Entry 9FF5 (X-ray diffraction, 3.50 A resolution); this record covers chains J and D of the 10 polymer chains in the assembly.

# Chain J
Molecule: 23-nt DNA strand
Sequence (23 nucleotides; row label = number of the first residue in the row):
     1 AATATTATTT TGTTAATAAT ATT

# Chain D
Name: HTH-type transcriptional regulator Hpr
Source organism: Geobacillus kaustophilus
UniProtKB: Q5L293 (HPR_GEOKA); residues 1-201 here = UniProt positions 1-201
Sequence (207 residues; each row starts with the number of its first residue):
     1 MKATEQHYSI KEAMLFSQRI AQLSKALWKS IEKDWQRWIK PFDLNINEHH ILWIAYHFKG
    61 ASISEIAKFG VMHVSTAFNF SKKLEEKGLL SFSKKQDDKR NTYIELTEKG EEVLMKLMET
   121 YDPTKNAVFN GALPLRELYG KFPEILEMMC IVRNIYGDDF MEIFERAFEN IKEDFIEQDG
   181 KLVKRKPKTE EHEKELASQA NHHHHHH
Disordered / not traced: 1-6, 185-207
Sequence notes: expression tag (202-207)

# How chain J and chain D interact
Contacting residue pairs (15; chain J residue first):
  DA4(J) / Arg-100(D)  hydrogen bond to the sugar
  DT5(J) / Arg-100(D)  sugar contact
  DT5(J) / Asn-101(D)  sugar contact
  DT6(J) / Ser-64(D)  hydrogen bond to the phosphate
  DT6(J) / Arg-100(D)  phosphate contact
  DT6(J) / Asn-101(D)  phosphate contact
  DT6(J) / Thr-102(D)  hydrogen bond to the phosphate
  DA7(J) / Phe-78(D)  phosphate contact
  DA7(J) / Lys-94(D)  salt bridge to the phosphate
  DA7(J) / Thr-102(D)  hydrogen bond to the phosphate
  DT8(J) / Phe-78(D)  phosphate contact
  DT8(J) / Asn-79(D)  base contact
  DT8(J) / Lys-82(D)  salt bridge to the phosphate
  DT9(J) / Asn-79(D)  base contact
  DA15(J) / Lys-29(D)  phosphate contact
Other interface residues (no listed pair), chain J (8 interface residues in all): DA16
Other interface residues (no listed pair), chain D (13 interface residues in all): Gln-36, Ser-62, Ile-63, Val-74

# In short
The interface between chain J and chain D involves 8 residues on one side and 13 on the other, with 4 hydrogen
bonds and 2 salt bridges. Polar contacts include DA4(J)/Arg-100(D), DT6(J)/Ser-64(D) and DT6(J)/Thr-102(D).
Chain J is a 23-nt DNA strand and chain D is HTH-type transcriptional regulator Hpr (Geobacillus
kaustophilus); the structure, The structure of G.kaustophilus T-1 ScoC-23bp dsDNA complex, was determined by
X-ray diffraction.
